4QLU - chains O and P of the 28 polymer chains in the assembly; structure by X-ray diffraction, 2.80 A resolution.

Chain O:
Molecule: Proteasome subunit alpha type-2
Organism: Saccharomyces cerevisiae
Notes: EC 3.4.25.1
UniProt: P23639 (PSA2_YEAST); residues 1-250 here = UniProt positions 1-250
Chain sequence (250 residues; each row starts with the number of its first residue):
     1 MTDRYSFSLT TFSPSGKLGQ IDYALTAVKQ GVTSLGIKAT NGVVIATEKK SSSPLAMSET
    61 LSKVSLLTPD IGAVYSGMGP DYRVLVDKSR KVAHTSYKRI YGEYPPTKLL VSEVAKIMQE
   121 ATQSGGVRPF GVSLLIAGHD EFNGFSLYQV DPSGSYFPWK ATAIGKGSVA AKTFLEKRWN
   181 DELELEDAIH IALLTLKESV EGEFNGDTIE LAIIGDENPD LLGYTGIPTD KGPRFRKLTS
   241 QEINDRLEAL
Curated features (UniProtKB/Swiss-Prot):
  - cross-link: Lys108 (Glycyl lysine isopeptide (Lys-Gly) (interchain with G-Cter in ubiquitin))

Chain P:
Molecule: Proteasome subunit alpha type-3
Organism: Saccharomyces cerevisiae
Notes: EC 3.4.25.1
UniProt: P23638 (PSA3_YEAST); residues 0-257 here correspond to UniProt positions 1-258 (UniProt number = residue number + 1)
Chain sequence (258 residues; each row starts with the number of its first residue; numbering starts at 0):
     0 MGSRRYDSRT TIFSPEGRLY QVEYALESIS HAGTAIGIMA SDGIVLAAER KVTSTLLEQD
    60 TSTEKLYKLN DKIAVAVAGL TADAEILINT ARIHAQNYLK TYNEDIPVEI LVRRLSDIKQ
   120 GYTQHGGLRP FGVSFIYAGY DDRYGYQLYT SNPSGNYTGW KAISVGANTS AAQTLLQMDY
   180 KDDMKVDDAI ELALKTLSKT TDSSALTYDR LEFATIRKGA NDGEVYQKIF KPQEIKDILV
   240 KTGITKKDED EEADEDMK
Unresolved in the structure: 0, 245-257
Curated features (UniProtKB/Swiss-Prot):
  - cross-link (Glycyl lysine isopeptide (Lys-Gly)): Lys99 (interchain with G-Cter in ubiquitin), Lys198 (interchain with G-Cter in ubiquitin), Lys230 (interchain with G-Cter in ubiquitin)

How chain O and chain P interact:
Contacting residue pairs - 63 pairs, chain O then chain P:
  Arg4(O) - Ser2(P)
  Tyr5(O) - Ser2(P)
  Tyr5(O) - Tyr5(P)
  Ser6(O) - Gly125(P)
  Ser6(O) - Leu127(P)
  Phe7(O) - Ser2(P)
  Phe7(O) - Tyr5(P)
  Phe7(O) - Asp6(P)
  Phe7(O) - Gly126(P)
  Ser8(O) - Gly126(P)  hydrogen bond (backbone-backbone)
  Ser8(O) - Leu127(P)
  Ser8(O) - Arg128(P)  hydrogen bond (side chain-backbone)
  Thr10(O) - Arg128(P)
  Thr11(O) - Ser7(P)
  Thr11(O) - Thr9(P)
  Thr11(O) - Gln20(P)
  Phe12(O) - Gln20(P)
  Phe12(O) - Tyr23(P)
  Phe12(O) - Ala24(P)  hydrophobic
  Phe12(O) - Ser27(P)
  Phe12(O) - Arg128(P)
  Phe12(O) - Pro129(P)
  Phe12(O) - Gly131(P)
  Ser13(O) - Tyr23(P)
  Pro14(O) - Tyr23(P)  hydrophobic
  Pro14(O) - Glu26(P)
  Ser15(O) - Glu26(P)
  Gly16(O) - Tyr23(P)
  Gly16(O) - Ser27(P)  hydrogen bond (backbone-side chain)
  Leu18(O) - Leu79(P)  hydrophobic
  Leu18(O) - Arg128(P)
  Lys38(O) - Glu57(P)  salt bridge
  Ser112(O) - Glu84(P)
  Lys116(O) - Ile85(P)
  Gln119(O) - Ala81(P)
  Gln119(O) - Asp82(P)  hydrogen bond
  Gln119(O) - Ile85(P)
  Gln119(O) - Arg128(P)
  Thr122(O) - Arg128(P)  hydrogen bond (backbone-side chain)
  Gln123(O) - Tyr121(P)
  Gln123(O) - Arg128(P)  hydrogen bond (side chain-backbone)
  Gln123(O) - Phe130(P)
  Ser153(O) - Ala81(P)
  Gly154(O) - Ala81(P)
  Ser155(O) - Ala81(P)
  Tyr156(O) - Glu84(P)  hydrogen bond
  Phe157(O) - Leu56(P)  hydrophobic
  Pro158(O) - Leu56(P)
  Pro158(O) - Glu57(P)  hydrogen bond (backbone-backbone)
  Pro158(O) - Thr60(P)
  Pro158(O) - Ser61(P)
  Trp159(O) - Ser53(P)
  Trp159(O) - Leu55(P)
  Trp159(O) - Leu56(P)
  Trp159(O) - Glu57(P)
  Lys160(O) - Thr54(P)
  Lys160(O) - Leu55(P)  hydrogen bond (backbone-backbone)
  Lys160(O) - Leu56(P)
  Lys160(O) - Glu57(P)
  Ala161(O) - Leu55(P)
  Leu175(O) - Leu55(P)  hydrophobic
  Glu176(O) - Thr54(P)
  Trp179(O) - Leu55(P)  hydrophobic
Interface residues without a listed pair, chain O (33 interface residues in all): Gly125, Lys172
Interface residues without a listed pair, chain P (32 interface residues in all): His30, Thr80

Summary:
33 residues of chain O and 32 residues of chain P are in contact; the contacts include 9 hydrogen bonds and 1
salt bridge. Among the polar pairs are Lys38(O)-Glu57(P), Ser8(O)-Arg128(P) and Gly16(O)-Ser27(P).
Chain O is Proteasome subunit alpha type-2 and chain P is Proteasome subunit alpha type-3, both from
Saccharomyces cerevisiae; the structure, yCP in complex with tripeptidic epoxyketone inhibitor 9, was
determined by X-ray diffraction together with 4QLQ, 4QLS, 4QLT and 4QLV from the same study.
